Entry 1T1X (X-ray diffraction, 2.20 A resolution); this record covers chains A and B of the 3 polymer chains in the assembly.

[Chain A]
Name: HLA class I histocompatibility antigen, A-2 alpha chain
Source organism: Homo sapiens
Reference sequence: P01892 (1A02_HUMAN); residues 1-275 here correspond to UniProt positions 25-299 (UniProt number = residue number + 24)
Amino-acid sequence (275 residues; row label = number of the first residue in the row):
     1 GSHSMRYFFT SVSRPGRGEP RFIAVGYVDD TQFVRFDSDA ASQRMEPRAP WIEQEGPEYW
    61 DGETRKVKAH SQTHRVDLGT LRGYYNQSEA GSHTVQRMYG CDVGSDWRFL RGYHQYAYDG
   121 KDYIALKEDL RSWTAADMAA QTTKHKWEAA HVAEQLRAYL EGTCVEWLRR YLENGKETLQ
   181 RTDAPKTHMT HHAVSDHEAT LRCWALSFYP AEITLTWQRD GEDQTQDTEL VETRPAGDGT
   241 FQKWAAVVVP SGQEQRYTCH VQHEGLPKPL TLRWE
Cystine bridges: Cys101-Cys164, Cys203-Cys259

[Chain B]
Name: Beta-2-microglobulin
Source organism: Homo sapiens
Reference sequence: P01884 (B2MG_HUMAN); residues 1-99 here correspond to UniProt positions 21-119 (UniProt number = residue number + 20)
Amino-acid sequence (99 residues; row label = number of the first residue in the row):
     1 IQRTPKIQVY SRHPAENGKS NFLNCYVSGF HPSDIEVDLL KNGERIEKVE HSDLSFSKDW
    61 SFYLLYYTEF TPTEKDEYAC RVNHVTLSQP KIVKWDRDM
Cystine bridges: Cys25-Cys80

[Chain A / chain B interface]
Residue-residue contacts (52; chain A residue first):
  Arg6(A) with Lys58(B)
  Phe8(A) with Phe56(B), hydrophobic
  Phe9(A) with Phe56(B)
  Thr10(A) with Leu54(B); Phe56(B); Phe62(B)
  Val12(A) with Ser33(B)
  Ile23(A) with Leu54(B), hydrophobic
  Val25(A) with Asp53(B); Leu54(B)
  Tyr27(A) with Ser55(B); Tyr63(B)
  Gln32(A) with Asp53(B), hydrogen bond
  Arg35(A) with Asp53(B), salt bridge
  Arg48(A) with Asp53(B)
  Gln96(A) with His31(B), hydrogen bond; Phe56(B); Trp60(B), hydrogen bond (side chain-backbone); Phe62(B)
  Arg97(A) with Phe56(B)
  Gln115(A) with Trp60(B)
  Tyr116(A) with Trp60(B)
  Ala117(A) with Trp60(B)
  Asp119(A) with Ile1(B), hydrogen bond (backbone-backbone); His31(B)
  Gly120(A) with Ile1(B); Arg3(B), hydrogen bond (backbone-side chain); His31(B), hydrogen bond (backbone-side chain)
  Lys121(A) with Ile1(B)
  Asp122(A) with Trp60(B), hydrogen bond
  His192(A) with Asp98(B)
  Arg202(A) with Asp98(B), hydrogen bond (side chain-backbone); Met99(B)
  Trp204(A) with Asp98(B); Met99(B)
  Val231(A) with Gln8(B)
  Glu232(A) with Lys6(B), salt bridge; Gln8(B), hydrogen bond (backbone-side chain)
  Arg234(A) with Gln8(B), hydrogen bond; Tyr10(B); Met99(B), hydrogen bond (side chain-backbone)
  Pro235(A) with Tyr10(B), hydrogen bond (backbone-side chain); Tyr26(B)
  Ala236(A) with Arg12(B), hydrogen bond (backbone-side chain); Asn24(B), hydrogen bond (backbone-side chain)
  Gly237(A) with Arg12(B); Leu65(B)
  Asp238(A) with Arg12(B)
  Gln242(A) with Tyr10(B); Ser11(B); Arg12(B), hydrogen bond (side chain-backbone)
  Trp244(A) with Met99(B), hydrogen bond (side chain-backbone)
Other interface residues (no listed pair), chain A (35 interface residues in all): Thr94, Met98, Thr233
Other interface residues (no listed pair), chain B (25 interface residues in all): Pro32, Asp34, Asp59

[Summary]
Chain A and chain B form an interface of 35 and 25 residues respectively; the contacts include 16 hydrogen
bonds and 2 salt bridges. Polar pairs include Arg35(A)-Asp53(B), Glu232(A)-Lys6(B) and Gln32(A)-Asp53(B).
Here chain A is HLA class I histocompatibility antigen, A-2 alpha chain and chain B is Beta-2-microglobulin,
both from Homo sapiens. Entry 1T1X (Structural basis for degenerate recognition of HIV peptide variants by
cytotoxic lymphocyte, variant SL9-4L) was determined by X-ray diffraction (same publication as 1S8D, 1T1W,
1T1Y, 1T1Z, 1T20, 1T21 and 1T22).
